Entry 2ICK (X-ray diffraction, 1.93 A resolution); this record covers chain A.

== Chain A ==
Molecule: Isopentenyl-diphosphate delta isomerase
From: Homo sapiens
Notes: EC 5.3.3.2
UniProtKB: Q86U81 (Q86U81_HUMAN); residue numbers follow UniProt; this construct covers 1-228
Chain sequence (233 residues; numbered -4 to 228; the number before each row is that of its first residue; numbers below 1 keep their minus sign (Gly-4 is residue -4)):
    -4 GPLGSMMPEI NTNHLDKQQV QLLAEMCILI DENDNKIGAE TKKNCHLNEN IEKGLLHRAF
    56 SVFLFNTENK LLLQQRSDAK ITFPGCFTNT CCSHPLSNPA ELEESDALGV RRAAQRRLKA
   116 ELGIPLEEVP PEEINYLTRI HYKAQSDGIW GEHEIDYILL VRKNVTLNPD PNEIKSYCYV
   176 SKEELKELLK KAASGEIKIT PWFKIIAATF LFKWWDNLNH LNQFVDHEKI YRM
Not modelled in the structure: -4 to 8
Construct notes: cloning artifact (-4 to 0)
Metal / ion sites: Mn2+: His41, His52, His89, Glu147, Glu149
Residues lining bound ligands: dimethylallyl diphosphate (DMA): Gln14, Lys37, Ala54, Phe55, Ser56, Arg71, Lys75, Thr77, Cys87, Ser88, His89, Arg112, Tyr137, Glu147, Glu149, Asp151, Trp197

== Summary ==
Chain A binds dimethylallyl diphosphate. The Mn2+ site is built by His41, His52, His89, Glu147 and Glu149.
Chain A is Isopentenyl-diphosphate delta isomerase (Homo sapiens); the structure, Human isopentenyl diphophate
isomerase complexed with substrate analog, was determined by X-ray diffraction (same publication as 2ICJ).
